PDB entry 6Q8X | X-ray diffraction, 3.51 A resolution | chains 6 and 9 of the 16 polymer chains in the assembly

== Chain 6 ==
Molecule: NADH-quinone oxidoreductase subunit 6
From: Thermus thermophilus (strain HB8 / ATCC 27634 / DSM 579)
Notes: EC 1.6.5.11
Reference sequence: Q56218 (NQO6_THET8); residue numbers follow UniProt; this construct covers 1-181
Chain sequence (181 residues; each row starts with the number of its first residue):
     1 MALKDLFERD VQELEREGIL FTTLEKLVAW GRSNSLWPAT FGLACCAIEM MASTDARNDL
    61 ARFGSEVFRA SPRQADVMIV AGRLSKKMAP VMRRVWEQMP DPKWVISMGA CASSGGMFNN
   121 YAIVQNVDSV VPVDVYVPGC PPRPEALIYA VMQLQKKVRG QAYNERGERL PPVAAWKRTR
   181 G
Not modelled in the structure: 1-15
Bound ions: 4Fe-4S cluster Fe: C45, C46, C111, C140
Small-molecule neighbours:
  - Pyridaben (HQK): T40, G42, L43, I48, M51, F68
  - 4Fe-4S cluster (SF4): A44, C45, C46, G82, R83, G109, A110, C111, F118, G139, C140, P141
Swiss-Prot annotation at these positions:
  - binding site ([4Fe-4S] cluster): C45, C46, C111, C140

== Chain 9 ==
Molecule: NADH-quinone oxidoreductase subunit 9
From: Thermus thermophilus (strain HB8 / ATCC 27634 / DSM 579)
Notes: EC 1.6.5.11
Reference sequence: Q56224 (NQO9_THET8); numbering as in UniProt (aligned over 1-182)
Chain sequence (182 residues; each row starts with the number of its first residue):
     1 MTLKALAQSL GITLKYLFSK PVTVPYPDAP VALKPRFHGR HVLTRHPNGL EKCIGCSLCA
    61 AACPAYAIYV EPAENDPENP VSAGERYAKV YEINMLRCIF CGLCEEACPT GAIVLGYDFE
   121 MADYEYSDLV YGKEDMLVDV VGTKPQRREA KRTGKPVKVG YVVPYVRPEL EGFKAPTEGG
   181 KR
Not modelled in the structure: 1, 182
Bound ions: 4Fe-4S cluster Fe site 1: C53, C56, C59, C108; 4Fe-4S cluster Fe site 2: C63, C98, C101, C104
Small-molecule neighbours:
  - 4Fe-4S cluster (SF4), molecule 1: H41, A62, C63, P64, A65, I68, I93, C98, I99, F100, C101, G102, L103, C104
  - 4Fe-4S cluster (SF4), molecule 2: L43, K52, C53, I54, G55, C56, S57, L58, C59, V70, Y91, C108, P109, T110, A112, I113
Swiss-Prot annotation at these positions:
  - binding site ([4Fe-4S] cluster): C53, C56, S57, C59, C63, C98, I99, C101, C104, C108

== How chain 6 and chain 9 interact ==
Contacting residue pairs (61; chain 6 residue first):
  A56(6) - V22(9)
  R57(6) - T23(9)  hydrogen bond (backbone-side chain)
  R57(6) - V24(9)  hydrogen bond (backbone-backbone)
  R57(6) - V31(9)
  R57(6) - A32(9)
  N58(6) - V24(9)
  D59(6) - T23(9)
  R62(6) - V24(9)  hydrogen bond (side chain-backbone)
  R62(6) - P25(9)
  R62(6) - Y26(9)  hydrogen bond (side chain-backbone)
  F63(6) - Y26(9)
  A110(6) - L96(9)
  S113(6) - L96(9)
  S113(6) - Y126(9)
  S114(6) - L96(9)  hydrogen bond (side chain-backbone)
  S114(6) - R97(9)
  S114(6) - Y126(9)
  G115(6) - R97(9)
  G116(6) - R97(9)  hydrogen bond (backbone-side chain)
  M117(6) - I99(9)  hydrophobic
  N119(6) - R97(9)
  Q125(6) - R97(9)  hydrogen bond
  N126(6) - Y126(9)
  D134(6) - Y124(9)
  V135(6) - D123(9)
  Y136(6) - A122(9)
  Y136(6) - D123(9)  hydrogen bond (backbone-backbone)
  Y136(6) - Y124(9)
  Y136(6) - L129(9)  hydrophobic
  P138(6) - M95(9)
  P138(6) - L96(9)  hydrophobic
  P138(6) - M121(9)  hydrophobic
  C140(6) - I99(9)  hydrophobic
  R143(6) - V31(9)
  R143(6) - L33(9)
  R143(6) - F37(9)
  E145(6) - Y26(9)  hydrogen bond (backbone-side chain)
  E145(6) - V31(9)
  E145(6) - F119(9)
  A146(6) - F119(9)
  I148(6) - Y26(9)  hydrophobic
  Y149(6) - Y26(9)
  Y149(6) - E120(9)
  Y149(6) - A122(9)
  Y149(6) - P145(9)
  Y149(6) - Q146(9)
  A150(6) - A122(9)  hydrophobic
  Q153(6) - A122(9)
  Q153(6) - Y124(9)  hydrogen bond (backbone-side chain)
  Q153(6) - P145(9)
  K156(6) - Y124(9)
  K156(6) - R152(9)
  K157(6) - Y124(9)
  A162(6) - Y124(9)
  Y163(6) - R148(9)  hydrogen bond (backbone-side chain)
  Y163(6) - R152(9)  hydrogen bond (backbone-side chain)
  N164(6) - D128(9)
  N164(6) - R148(9)
  E165(6) - D128(9)  hydrogen bond (backbone-side chain)
  E165(6) - R148(9)  salt bridge
  L170(6) - Y124(9)  hydrophobic
Interface residues without a listed pair, chain 6 (37 interface residues in all): V137, G139, M152
Interface residues without a listed pair, chain 9 (33 interface residues in all): P27, A65, C98, F100, E125, K144, E149

== Summary ==
The interface between chain 6 and chain 9 involves 37 residues on one side and 33 on the other; the contacts
include 13 hydrogen bonds and 1 salt bridge. Polar pairs include E165(6)-R148(9), R57(6)-T23(9) and
R62(6)-V24(9). Bound to chain 6: Pyridaben and 4Fe-4S cluster.
Chain 6 is NADH-quinone oxidoreductase subunit 6 and chain 9 is NADH-quinone oxidoreductase subunit 9, both
from Thermus thermophilus (strain HB8 / ATCC 27634 / DSM 579); the structure, Respiratory complex I from
Thermus thermophilus with bound Pyridaben, was determined by X-ray diffraction, deposited together with 6I0D,
6I1P, 6Q8O, 6Q8W, 6Y11, 6ZIY and 3 further entries.
